Entry 7PAR (electron microscopy, 8.20 A resolution (very low resolution: no residue pairs are listed; an interface is given only as per-side residue counts)); this record covers chains m and 3 of the 56 polymer chains in the assembly.

[Chain m]
Protein: 50S ribosomal protein L17
Source organism: Mycoplasma pneumoniae M129
Reference sequence: Q59547 (RL17_MYCPN); residue numbers follow UniProt; this construct covers 1-124
Chain sequence (124 residues; row label = number of the first residue in the row):
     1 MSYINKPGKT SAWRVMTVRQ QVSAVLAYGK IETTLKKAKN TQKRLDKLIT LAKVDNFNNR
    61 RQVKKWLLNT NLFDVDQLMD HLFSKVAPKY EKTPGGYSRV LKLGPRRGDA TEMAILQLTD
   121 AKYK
Unresolved in the structure: 1, 121-124

[Chain 3]
Molecule: 23S ribosomal RNA
Source organism: Mycoplasma pneumoniae M129
Sequence (2907 nucleotides; each row starts with the number of its first residue):
     1 UACAAUAAGU UACUAAGGGC UUAUGGUGGA UGCCUUGGCA CUAAUAGGCG AUGAAGGACG
    61 UGUUAACCUG CGAUAAGCUU CGGGUAGGUG GUAAGAACCU CAGAUCCGGA GAUUUCCGAA
   121 UGGAGCAAUC CGGUAGUUGG AAACAGCUAU CAUUAAUUGA UGAAUAAAUA GUCAAUUAAA
   181 GCAAUACGUG GUGAAGUGAA ACAUCUCAGU AGCCACAGGA AAAGAAAACG AAUGUGAUUC
   241 CGUGUGUAGU GGCGAGCGAA AGCGGAACAG GCCAAACUUA UCAUUAGAUA GGGGUUGUAG
   301 GGCUUGCAAU GUGGACUUGA AAACGAUAGA AGAAGCUGUU GGAAAGCAGC GCGCAAAAGG
   361 GUGAUAGCCC CGUAUUUGAA AUUGUUUUCA UACCUAGCGA GAUCCCUGAG UAGCUCGGAA
   421 AACGUUAUUU UGAGUGAAUC UGCCCAGACC AUUGGGUAAG CCUAAAUACU AAUUAGUGAC
   481 CGAUAGCGAA ACAGUACCGU GAGGGAAAGG UGAAAAGAAC CCAGAGAUGG GAGUGAAAUA
   541 GAUUCUGAAA CCAUAUGCCU ACAACGUGUC AGAGCACAUU AAUGUGUGAU GGCGUGCGUU
   601 UUGAAGUAUG AGCCGGCGAG UUAUGAUAGC AAGCGUUAGU UAACCAGGAG AUGGGGAGCU
   661 GUAGCGAAAG CGAGUUUUAA AAGAGCGUUU GUUUGUUAUU AUAGACCCGA AACGGGUUGA
   721 GCUAGUCAUG AGCAGGUUGA AGGUUGAGUA ACAUCAACUG GAGGACCGAA CCGACUCUCG
   781 UUGAAACGAU AGCGGAUGAC UUGUGAUUAG GGGUGAAAUU CCAAUCGAAA UCCGUGAUAG
   841 CUGGUUCUCG UCGAAAUAGC UUUAAGGCUA GCGUGAGAUC ACAAAUAAGU GGAGGUAAAG
   901 CUACUGAAUG UAUGAUGGCG CCACCUAGGC GUACUGAAUA CAAUUAAACU CUGAAUGCCA
   961 UUUAUUUUAU UCUCGCAGUC AGACAGUGGG GGAUAAGCUU CAUUGUCAAG AGGGGAAGAG
  1021 CCCAGAUCAU UAAAUAAGGU CCCCAAAAUA UACUAAGUGG AAAAGGAUGU GAAAGUGCUA
  1081 AAACAGCAAG GAUGUUGGCU UAGAAGCAGC CAUCGUUUAA AGAGUGCGUA ACAGCUCACU
  1141 UGUCGAGUGU UUUUGCGCCG AAGAUGUAAC GGGGCUAAGU AUAUUACCGA AUUUAUGGAU
  1201 AAGAUUUAUA UCUUGUGGUA GACGAGCGUU GUAUUGGAGU UGAAGUCAAA GCGUGAGCAU
  1261 UGGUGGAUCC AAUACAAGUG AGAAUGCCGG CAUGAGUAAC GCUUGGGAGU GAGAAUCUCC
  1321 CAAACCGAUU GACUAAGGUU UCCUGGACCA GGGUCGUCCU UCCAGGGUUA GUCUGGACCU
  1381 AAGCUGAGGC UGAAAAGCGU AGGCGAUGGA CAACAGGUUA AUAUUCCUGU ACUUACAGUU
  1441 AGACUGAUGG AGUGACAAAG AAGGUUUUCC ACCCCCAUAA UUGGAUUUGG GGAUAAAUCA
  1501 UAAGGUGGUA CAAUAGGCAA AUCCGUUGUG CAUAACAUUG AGUGAUGAUG UCGAGUGAAU
  1561 GAGUGAUCAA GUAGCGAAGG UGGUAUUAAU CAUGCUUUCA AGAAAAGCUU CUAGGGUUAA
  1621 UCUAGCUGUA ACCAGUACCG AGAACGAACA CACGUAGUCA AGGAGAGGAU CCUAAGGUUA
  1681 GCGAGUGAAC UAUAGCCAAG GAACUCUGCA AAUUAACCCC GUAAGUUAGC GAGAAGGGGU
  1741 GCUUAUGUAA AAGUAAGCCG CAGUGAAGAA CGAGGGGGGA CUGUUUAACU AAAACACAAC
  1801 UCUAUGCCAA ACCGUAAGGU GAUGUAUAUG GGGUGACACC UGCCCAGUGC UGGAAGGUUA
  1861 AAGAAGGAGG UUAGCGCAAG CGAAGCUUUU AACUGAAGCC CCAGUGAACG GCGGCCGUAA
  1921 CUAUAACGGU CCUAAGGUAG CGAAAUUCCU AGUCGGGUAA AUUCCGUCCC GCUUGAAUGG
  1981 UGUAACCAUC UCUUGACUGU CUCGGCUAUA GACUCGGUGA AAUCCAGGUA CGGGUGAAGA
  2041 CACCCGUUAG GCGCAACGGG ACGGAAAGAC CCCGUGAAGC UUUACUGUAG CUUAAUAUUG
  2101 AUCAGGACAU UAUCAUGUAG AGAAUAGGUA GGAGCAAUCG AUGCAAGUUC GCUAGGACUU
  2161 GUUGAUGCGA AAGGUGGAAU ACUACCCUUG GUUGUGUGCU GUUCUAAUUG GUAACUGUUA
  2221 UCCAGUUUCA AGACAGUGUU AGGUGGGCAG UUUGACUGGG GCGGUCGCCU CCUAAAAGGU
  2281 AACGGAGGCG UACAAAGGUA CCUUCAGUAC GGUUGGAAAU CGUAUGUAGA GUGUAAUGGU
  2341 GUAAGGGUGC UUGACUGUGA GACAUACAGG UCGAACAGGU GAGAAAUCAG GUCAUAGUGA
  2401 UCCGGUGGUC CAGUAUGGAA UGGCCAUCGC UCAACGGAUA AAAGCUACUC CGGGGAUAAC
  2461 AGGCUGAUAC UGCCCAAGAG UUCAUAUCGA CGGCAGUGUU UGGCACCUCG AUGUCGACUC
  2521 AUCUCAUCCU CGAGCUGAAG CAGGUUCGAA GGGUUCGGCU GUUCGCCGAU UAAAGAGAUA
  2581 CGUGAGUUGG GUUCAAACCG UCGUGAGACA GGUUGGUCCC UAUCUAUUGU GCCCGUAGGA
  2641 AGAUUGAAGA GUGUUGCUUC UAGUACGAGA GGACCGAAGC GAGGACACCU CUUAUGCUCC
  2701 AGUUGUAGCG CCAGCUGCAC CGCUGGGUAG UAACGUGUCU AUUAGAUAAA CGCUGAAAGC
  2761 AUCUAAGUGU GAAACUAUCU CAAAGAUUAA UCUUCCCAUU UCGCAAGAAA GUAAGAGCCG
  2821 UCAAAGACGA UGACGUUGAU AGGUUACAGG UGUAAGCAUA GUGAUAUGUU GAGCUGAGUA
  2881 AUACUAAUUG CUCGAGGACU UAUUGGA
Unresolved in the structure: 1-7, 923-927, 1560-1569, 2901-2907

[How chain m and chain 3 interact]
At this resolution (8 A) residue pairs are not listed: 55 residues of chain m and 54 of chain 3 lie at the interface.

[Overview]
55 residues of chain m face 54 of chain 3 across their interface.
Here chain m is 50S ribosomal protein L17 and chain 3 is 23S ribosomal RNA, both from Mycoplasma pneumoniae
M129. Entry 7PAR (70S ribosome with EF-G, ap/P- and pe/E-site tRNAs in Mycoplasma pneumoniae cells) was
determined by electron microscopy (same publication as 7OOC, 7OOD, 7P6Z, 7PAH, 7PAI, 7PAJ and 23 further
entries).
